PDB entry 8GI0 | electron microscopy, 3.50 A resolution | chains A and D of the 6 polymer chains in the assembly

# Chain A (and D)
Molecule: malate dehydrogenase
Organism: Trypanosoma cruzi strain CL Brener
Notes: chain D of this document is another copy of the same molecule, construct and numbering; everything in this record applies to it too
Reference sequence: Q4DRD8 (Q4DRD8_TRYCC); numbering as in UniProt (aligned over 1-323)
Sequence (323 residues; row label = number of the first residue in the row):
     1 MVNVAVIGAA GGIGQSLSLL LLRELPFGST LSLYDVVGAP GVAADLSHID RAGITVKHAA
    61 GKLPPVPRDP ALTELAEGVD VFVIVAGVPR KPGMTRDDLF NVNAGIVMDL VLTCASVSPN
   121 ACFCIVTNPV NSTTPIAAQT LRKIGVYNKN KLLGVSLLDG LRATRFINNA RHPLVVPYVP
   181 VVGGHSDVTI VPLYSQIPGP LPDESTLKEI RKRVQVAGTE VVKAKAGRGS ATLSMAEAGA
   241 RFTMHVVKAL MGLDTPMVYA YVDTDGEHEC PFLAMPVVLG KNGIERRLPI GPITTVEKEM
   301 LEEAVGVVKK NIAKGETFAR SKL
Unresolved in the structure: 90-96

# How chain A and chain D interact
Residue-residue contacts - 7 pairs, chain A then chain D:
  F27(A) - G252(D)
  F27(A) - L253(D)
  F27(A) - D254(D)
  G252(A) - F27(D)
  L253(A) - F27(D)
  D254(A) - F27(D)
  T255(A) - F27(D)
Interface residues without a listed pair, chain D (6 interface residues in all): M251, T255

# Summary
5 residues of chain A face 6 of chain D across their interface.
Chain A and chain D are both malate dehydrogenase (Trypanosoma cruzi strain CL Brener); the structure,
Structure of Trypanosoma docking complex, was determined by electron microscopy together with 8GGD, 8GGH, 8GH2
and 8GH3 from the same study.
